Entry 4LO2 (X-ray diffraction, 2.25 A resolution); this record covers chains C and B of the 3 polymer chains in the assembly.

# Chain C
Name: Ha-17
Source organism: Clostridium botulinum
Reference sequence: Q45878 (Q45878_CLOBO); numbering as in UniProt (aligned over 2-146)
Sequence (147 residues; numbered 0 to 146; the number before each row is that of its first residue; numbering starts at 0):
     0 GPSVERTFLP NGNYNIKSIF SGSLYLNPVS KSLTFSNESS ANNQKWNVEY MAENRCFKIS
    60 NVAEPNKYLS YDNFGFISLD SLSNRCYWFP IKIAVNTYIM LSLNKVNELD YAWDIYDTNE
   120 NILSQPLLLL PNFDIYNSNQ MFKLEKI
Unresolved in the structure: 0-2
Sequence notes: expression tag (0-1)

# Chain B
Name: Ha-33
Source organism: Clostridium botulinum
Reference sequence: Q45871 (Q45871_CLOBO); residue numbers follow UniProt; this construct covers 2-293
Sequence (296 residues; row label = number of the first residue in the row):
     2 EHYSVIQNSL NDKIVTISCK ADTNLFFYQV AGNVSLFQQT RNYLERWRLI YDSNKAAYKI
    62 KSMDIHNTNL VLTWNAPTHN ISTQQDSNAD NQYWLLLKDI GNNSFIIASY KNPNLVLYAD
   122 TVARNLKLST LNNSNYIKFI IEDYIISDLN NFTCKISPIL DLNKVVQQVD VTNLNVNLYT
   182 WDYGRNQKWT IRYNEEKAAY QFFNTILSNG VLTWIFSNGN TVRVSSSNDQ NNDAQYWLIN
   242 PVSDTDETYT ITNLRDTTKA LDLYGGQTAN GTAIQVFNYH GDDNQKWNIR NPPGSA
Unresolved in the structure: 2-8, 295-297
Sequence notes: expression tag (294-297)
What the authors report for this chain:
  - binding site for beta-D-galactopyranose: Asp-263, Phe-278
  - mutagenesis - D263A, F278A: abolished binding to Lac
  - specificity-determining residues: Tyr-180, Asn-187, Phe-278 (proposed by the authors, not directly observed)

# How chain C and chain B interact
Contacting residue pairs (30):
  Ser-29(C) / Thr-79(B)
  Ser-31(C) / Pro-78(B)  hydrogen bond (side chain-backbone)
  Ser-31(C) / Thr-79(B)
  Ser-31(C) / His-80(B)  hydrogen bond
  Thr-33(C) / Pro-78(B)
  Asp-71(C) / His-80(B)  salt bridge
  Phe-73(C) / Tyr-119(B)
  Phe-73(C) / Lys-128(B)
  Phe-73(C) / Leu-129(B)
  Phe-73(C) / Ser-130(B)
  Phe-73(C) / Thr-131(B)  hydrogen bond (backbone-backbone)
  Gly-74(C) / Thr-131(B)
  Phe-75(C) / His-80(B)
  Phe-75(C) / Leu-116(B)  hydrophobic
  Phe-75(C) / Leu-129(B)
  Tyr-115(C) / Lys-112(B)
  Tyr-115(C) / Asn-113(B)
  Tyr-115(C) / Pro-114(B)
  Tyr-115(C) / Asn-115(B)
  Leu-122(C) / Lys-112(B)
  Ser-123(C) / Ala-77(B)
  Ser-123(C) / Pro-78(B)
  Gln-124(C) / Pro-78(B)
  Gln-124(C) / Lys-112(B)  hydrogen bond (side chain-backbone)
  Gln-124(C) / Asn-113(B)  hydrogen bond
  Pro-125(C) / Trp-75(B)
  Pro-125(C) / Pro-78(B)
  Pro-125(C) / Leu-116(B)  hydrophobic
  Leu-127(C) / Asn-113(B)
  Leu-127(C) / Leu-116(B)  hydrophobic
Interface residues without a listed pair, chain C (17 interface residues in all): Val-28, Lys-30, Thr-117, Leu-129

# In short
17 residues of chain C face 15 of chain B across their interface; the contacts include 5 hydrogen bonds and 1
salt bridge. Among the polar pairs are Asp-71(C)/His-80(B), Ser-31(C)/Pro-78(B) and Ser-31(C)/His-80(B). The
paper reports a binding site for beta-D-galactopyranose at Asp-263(B) and Phe-278(B); D263A and F278A of chain
B abolish binding to Lac.
Chain C is Ha-17 and chain B is Ha-33, both from Clostridium botulinum; the structure, HA17-HA33-Lac, was
determined by X-ray diffraction, deposited together with 4LO0, 4LO1, 4LO3, 4LO4, 4LO5, 4LO6 and 4LO7.
